PDB entry 9EX7 | electron microscopy, 2.91 A resolution | chains D and A of the 4 polymer chains in the assembly

# Chain D
Name: Protein Ocr
From: Escherichia phage T7
UniProtKB: P03775 (OCR_BPT7); residues 1-117 here = UniProt positions 1-117
Amino-acid sequence (117 residues; row label = number of the first residue in the row):
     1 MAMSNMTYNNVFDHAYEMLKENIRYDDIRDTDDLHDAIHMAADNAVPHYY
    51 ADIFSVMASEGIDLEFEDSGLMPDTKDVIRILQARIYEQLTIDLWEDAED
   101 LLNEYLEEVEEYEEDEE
Curated features (UniProtKB/Swiss-Prot):
  - mutagenesis: Phe54 (F54D: Partial loss of inhibition of the host exclusion defense system BREX; when associated with E-58), Ala58 (A58E: Partial loss of inhibition of the host exclusion defense system BREX; when associated with D-54)

# Chain A
Name: Adenine-specific methyltransferase BrxX
From: Escherichia coli
Notes: EC 2.1.1.72
UniProtKB: P0DUF9 (PGLX_ECOHS); residue numbers follow UniProt; this construct covers 1-1205
Amino-acid sequence (1205 residues; each row starts with the number of its first residue):
     1 MNTNNIKKYAPQARNDFRDAVIQKLTTLGIAADKKGNLQIAEAETIGETV
    51 RYGQFDYPLSTLPRRERLVKRAREQGFEVLVEHCAYTWFNRLCAIRYMEL
   101 HGYLDHGFRMLSHPETPTAFEVLDHVPEVAEALLPESKAQLVEMKLSGNQ
   151 DEALYRELLLGQCHALHHAMPFLFEAVDDEAELLLPDNLTRTDSILRGLV
   201 DDIPEEDWEQVEVIGWLYQFYISEKKDAVIGKVVKSEDIPAATQLFTPNW
   251 IVQYLVQNSVGRQWLQTYPDSPLKDKMEYYIEPAEQTPEVQAQLAAITPA
   301 SIEPESIKVLDPACGSGHILTEAYNVLKAIYEERGYRTRDIPQLILENNI
   351 FGLDIDDRAAQLSGFAMLMLARQDDRRILGRGVRLNIVSLQESKLDIAEV
   401 WTKLNFHQHMQRGSMGDMFTQGTALANTDSAEYKLLMRTLALFTSAKTLG
   451 SLIQVPQEDEAALKAFLERLYRLAVEGDIQQKEAAAELIPYIQQAWILAQ
   501 RYDAVVANPPYMGGKGMNGDLKEFAKKQFPDSKSDLFAMFMQHAFSLLKE
   551 NGFNAQVNMQSWMFLSSYEALRGWLLDNKTFITMAHLGARAFGQISGEVV
   601 QTTAWVIKNNHSGFYKPVFFRLVDDNEEHKKNNLLNRMNCFKNTLQNDFK
   651 KIPGSPIAYWATLAFINSFLKLPALGTRAVKGLDTNGSIDVFLRRWPEVS
   701 INSFDALGKGNSKWFPIAKGGELRKWFGNHEYIINYENDGIELRKNKANL
   751 RNKDMYFQEGGTWTVVSTTGFSMRYMPKGFLFDQGGSAVFCENNDELSIY
   801 NILACMNSKYINYSASLICPTLNFTTGDVRKFPVIKNNHLEDLAKKAIEI
   851 SKADWNQFETSWEFSKNKLIEHKGNVAYSYASYCNFQDKLYEQLVNIEKN
   901 INNIIEEILGFKIETTENSELITLNSNKIYRYGQSETNDTFLNRHRSDTI
   951 SELISYSVGCQMGRYSLDREGLVYAHEGNKGFAELAAEGAYKTFPADNDG
  1001 ILPLMDDEWFEDDVTSRVKEFVRTVWGEEHLQENLEFIAESLCLYAIKPK
  1051 KGESALETIRRYLSTQFWKDHMKMYKKRPIYWLFSSGKEKAFECLVYLHR
  1101 YNDATLSRMRTEYVVPLLARYQANIDRLNDQLDEASGGEATRLKRERDSL
  1151 IKKFSELRSYDDRLRHYADMRISIDLDDGVKVNYGKFGDLLADVKAITGN
  1201 APEAI
Disordered / not traced: 407-430
Ion coordination: Mg2+: Asp997, Asp999, Ile1001, Tyr1113
Reported in the primary citation:
  - mutagenesis - Y511A: unchanged stability
  - mutagenesis - Y511A: abolished growth in response to BREX defense

# How chain D and chain A interact
Pairs across the interface (14):
  Met1(D) - Asn943(A)
  Arg24(D) - Val766(A)
  Tyr25(D) - Gly721(A)  hydrogen bond (side chain-backbone)
  Tyr25(D) - Val766(A)  hydrophobic
  Tyr25(D) - Thr768(A)
  Asn44(D) - Lys1077(A)
  Tyr49(D) - Tyr1045(A)  hydrophobic
  Asp74(D) - Lys1088(A)
  Lys76(D) - Lys1088(A)
  Arg80(D) - Lys1069(A)
  Arg80(D) - Asp1193(A)  salt bridge
  Glu108(D) - Thr821(A)
  Glu111(D) - Leu565(A)
  Tyr112(D) - Leu565(A)
Interface residues without a listed pair, chain D (17 interface residues in all): Glu21, His39, Asp43, His48, Tyr50, Thr75
Interface residues without a listed pair, chain A (22 interface residues in all): Glu722, Asn823, Thr940, Leu1044, Ile1047, Lys1048, Pro1049, Gln1066, Lys1073, Lys1195, Ala1196

# Overview
Chain D and chain A form an interface of 17 and 22 residues respectively, with 1 hydrogen bond and 1 salt
bridge. Polar pairs include Arg80(D)-Asp1193(A) and Tyr25(D)-Gly721(A). The paper reports that Y511A of chain
A abolishes growth in response to BREX defense; Y511A of chain A leaves stability unchanged.
Here chain D is Protein Ocr (Escherichia phage T7) and chain A is Adenine-specific methyltransferase BrxX
(Escherichia coli). Entry 9EX7 (Cryo-EM structure of the E. coli BrxX methyltransferase in complex with Ocr)
was determined by electron microscopy, deposited together with 9EWZ and 9EXH.
